7WV4 - chains A and F of the 6 polymer chains in the assembly; structure by electron microscopy, 3.35 A resolution.

== Chain A ==
Protein: Toll-like receptor 3
Organism: Homo sapiens
Notes: fragment: ectodomain
Reference sequence: O15455 (TLR3_HUMAN); numbering as in UniProt (aligned over 27-697)
Amino-acid sequence (689 residues; numbered 24 to 712; the number before each row is that of its first residue):
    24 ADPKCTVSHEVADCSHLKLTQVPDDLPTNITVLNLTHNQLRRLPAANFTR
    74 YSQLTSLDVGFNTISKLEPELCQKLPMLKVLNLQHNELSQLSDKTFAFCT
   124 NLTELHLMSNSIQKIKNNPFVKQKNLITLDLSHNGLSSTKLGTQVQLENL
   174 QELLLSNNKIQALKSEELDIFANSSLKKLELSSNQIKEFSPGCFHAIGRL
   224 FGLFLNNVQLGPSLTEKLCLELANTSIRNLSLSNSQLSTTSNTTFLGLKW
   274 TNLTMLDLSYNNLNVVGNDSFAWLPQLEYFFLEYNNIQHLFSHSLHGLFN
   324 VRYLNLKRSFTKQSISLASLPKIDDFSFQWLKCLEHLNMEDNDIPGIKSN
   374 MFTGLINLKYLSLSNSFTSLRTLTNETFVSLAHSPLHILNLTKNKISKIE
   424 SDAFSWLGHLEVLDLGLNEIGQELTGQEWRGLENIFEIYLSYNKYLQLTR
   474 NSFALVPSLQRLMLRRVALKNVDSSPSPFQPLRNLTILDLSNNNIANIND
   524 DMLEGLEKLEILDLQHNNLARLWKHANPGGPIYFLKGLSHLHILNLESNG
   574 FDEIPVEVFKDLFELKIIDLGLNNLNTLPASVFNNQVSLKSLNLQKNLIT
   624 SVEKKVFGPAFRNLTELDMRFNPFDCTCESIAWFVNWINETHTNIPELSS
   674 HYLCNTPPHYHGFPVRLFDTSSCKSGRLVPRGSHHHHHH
Unresolved in the structure: 24-28, 688-712
Disulfides: Cys95-Cys122, Cys649-Cys677
Construct notes: expression tag (24-26, 698-712)
UniProt features mapped onto this chain:
  - glycosylation (N-linked (GlcNAc...) asparagine): Asn52, Asn57, Asn70, Asn124, Asn196, Asn247, Asn252, Asn265, Asn275, Asn291, Asn398, Asn413, Asn507, Asn636, Asn662
  - natural variant: Ser134 (S134P: No effect on IFNL1 induction), Arg251 (R251G: No effect on IFNL1 induction), Pro554 (P554S: In IMD83)
  - mutagenesis: Cys95 (C95A: Reduced response to ds-RNA), Cys122 (C122A: Reduced response to ds-RNA), Asn196 (N196G: Reduced expression levels; when associated with R-247), Asn247 (N247R: Reduced response to ds-RNA. Reduced expression levels; when associated with G-196), His539 (H539A: No effect; H539E: Loss of RNA binding. Constitutive activation of NF-kappa-B), Asn541 (N541A: Loss of RNA binding. Abolishes activation of NF-kappa-B)

== Chain F ==
Molecule: 80-nt RNA strand
Sequence (80 nucleotides; each row starts with the number of its first residue):
     1 IIIIIIIIIIIIIIIIIIIIIIIIIIIIIIIIIIIIIIIIIIIIIIIIII
    51 IIIIIIIIIIIIIIIIIIIIIIIIIIIIII

== Chain A / chain F interface ==
Contacting residue pairs - 12 pairs, chain A then chain F:
  His39(A) with I7(F), salt bridge to the phosphate
  His60(A) with I6(F), sugar contact; I7(F), phosphate contact
  Gln62(A) with I6(F), hydrogen bond to the sugar
  Phe84(A) with I5(F), sugar contact
  Asn517(A) with I26(F), base contact
  Ala519(A) with I27(F), sugar contact
  Asn541(A) with I26(F), base contact
  Arg544(A) with I27(F), sugar contact; I28(F), sugar contact
  Lys619(A) with I18(F), phosphate contact; I19(F), phosphate contact
Other interface residues (no listed pair), chain A (12 interface residues in all): Lys41, Asn85, Thr86
Other interface residues (no listed pair), chain F (9 interface residues in all): I25

== In short ==
12 residues of chain A face 9 of chain F across their interface; the contacts include 1 hydrogen bond and 1
salt bridge. Polar pairs include Gln62(A)-I6(F) and His39(A)-I7(F). From UniProt: 6 mutagenesis sites on chain
A.
Chain A is Toll-like receptor 3 (Homo sapiens) and chain F is an 80-nt RNA strand; the structure,
ectoTLR3-poly(I:C) cluster, was determined by electron microscopy (same publication as 7WV3, 7WV5, 7WVE and
7WVJ).
